Entry 6YUH (X-ray diffraction, 1.93 A resolution); this record covers chain A.

== Chain A ==
Protein: Histone-lysine N-methyltransferase SMYD3
Organism: Homo sapiens
Notes: EC 2.1.1.354
UniProtKB: Q9H7B4 (SMYD3_HUMAN), isoform Q9H7B4-2; numbering as in UniProt (aligned over 3-427)
Sequence (425 residues; each row starts with the number of its first residue):
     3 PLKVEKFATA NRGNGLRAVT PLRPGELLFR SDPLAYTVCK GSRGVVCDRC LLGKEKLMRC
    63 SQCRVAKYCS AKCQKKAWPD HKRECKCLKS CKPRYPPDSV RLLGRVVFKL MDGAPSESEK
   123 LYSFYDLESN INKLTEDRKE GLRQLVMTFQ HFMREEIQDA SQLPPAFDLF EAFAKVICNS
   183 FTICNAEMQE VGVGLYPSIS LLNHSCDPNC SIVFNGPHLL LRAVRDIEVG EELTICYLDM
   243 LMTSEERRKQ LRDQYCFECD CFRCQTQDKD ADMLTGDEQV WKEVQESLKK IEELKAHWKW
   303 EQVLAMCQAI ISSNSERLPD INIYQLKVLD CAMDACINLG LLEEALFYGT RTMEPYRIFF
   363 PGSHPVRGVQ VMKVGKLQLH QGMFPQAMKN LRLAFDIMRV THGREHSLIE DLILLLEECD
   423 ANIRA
Construct notes: conflict Asn-13 (Lys in Q9H7B4), Arg-140 (Lys in Q9H7B4)
UniProt features mapped onto this chain:
  - zinc finger: Cys-49 to Cys-87 (MYND-type)
  - binding site (S-adenosyl-L-methionine): Arg-14 to Asn-16, Tyr-124, Asn-132, Asn-181, Asn-205, His-206, Tyr-239, Phe-259
  - binding site (Zn(2+)): Cys-49, Cys-52, Cys-62, Cys-65, Cys-71, Cys-75, His-83, Cys-87
  - modified residue: Thr-22 (Phosphothreonine)
Ion coordination: Zn2+ site 1: Cys-49, Cys-52, Cys-71, Cys-75; Zn2+ site 2: Cys-62, Cys-65, His-83, Cys-87; Zn2+ site 3: Cys-208, Cys-261, Cys-263, Cys-266
Small-molecule neighbours:
  - Diperodon (POW): Ala-188, Glu-189, Ile-339, Val-371, Met-374, Lys-375, Lys-378, Leu-379, His-382, Leu-410, Asp-413
  - S-adenosylmethionine (SAM): Arg-14, Gly-15, Asn-16, Tyr-124, Glu-130, Asn-132, Cys-180, Asn-181, Ser-202, Leu-203, Leu-204, Asn-205, His-206, Tyr-239, Tyr-257, Phe-259
What the authors report for this chain:
  - binding site for Diperodon: Ala-188, Glu-189, Ile-339, Val-371, Met-374, Lys-375, Lys-378, His-382, Asp-413

== Overview ==
Chain A binds S-adenosylmethionine and Diperodon. The Zn2+ site 1 is built by Cys-49, Cys-52, Cys-71 and
Cys-75. The Zn2+ site 2 is built by Cys-62, Cys-65, His-83 and Cys-87. From UniProt: 10
S-adenosyl-L-methionine-binding residues and 8 Zn2+-binding residues. The paper reports a binding site for
Diperodon at Ala-188, Glu-189 and Ile-339 among others.
Chain A is Histone-lysine N-methyltransferase SMYD3 (Homo sapiens); the structure, Crystal structure of SMYD3
with diperodon R enantiomer bound to allosteric site, was determined by X-ray diffraction together with 7BJ1
from the same study.
